6MJ3 - chains A and C of the 3 polymer chains in the assembly; structure by X-ray diffraction, 3.80 A resolution.

== Chain A ==
Molecule: Igg1 Fc
From: Macaca mulatta
UniProtKB: F6RL33 (F6RL33_MACMU); residues 224-447 here correspond to UniProt positions 170-393 (UniProt number = residue number - 54)
Chain sequence (224 residues; row label = number of the first residue in the row):
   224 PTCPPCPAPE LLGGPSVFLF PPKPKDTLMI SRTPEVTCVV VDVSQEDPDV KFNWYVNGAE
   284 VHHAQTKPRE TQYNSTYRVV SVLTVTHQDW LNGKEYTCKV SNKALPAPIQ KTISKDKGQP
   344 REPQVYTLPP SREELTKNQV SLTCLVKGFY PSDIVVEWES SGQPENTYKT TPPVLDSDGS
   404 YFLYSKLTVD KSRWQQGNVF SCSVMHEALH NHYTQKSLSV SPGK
Unresolved in the structure: 224-236, 444-447
Disulfides: Cys-261/Cys-321, Cys-367/Cys-425
Covalent attachments: glycan linked to Asn-297
What the authors report for this chain:
  - post-translational modification sites: Asn-297

== Chain C ==
Molecule: Low affinity immunoglobulin gamma Fc region receptor III
From: Macaca mulatta
UniProtKB: A3RFZ7 (FCGR3_MACMU); residues 0-191 here correspond to UniProt positions 18-209 (UniProt number = residue number + 18)
Chain sequence (192 residues; each row starts with the number of its first residue; numbering starts at 0):
     0 MRAEDLPKAV VFLEPQWYRV LEKDSVTLKC QGAYSPEDQS TRWFHNESLI SSQTSSYFIA
    60 AARVNNSGEY RCQTSLSTLS DPVQLEVHIG WLLLQAPRWV FKEEESIHLR CHSWKNTLLH
   120 KVTYLQNGKG RKYFHQNSDF YIPKATLKDS GSYFCRGLIG SKNVSSETVQ ITITQDLAVS
   180 SISSFFPPGY QV
Unresolved in the structure: 0-2, 172-191
Construct notes: engineered mutation Gln-38 (Asn56 in A3RFZ7), Gln-169 (Asn187 in A3RFZ7)
Swiss-Prot annotation at these positions:
  - site: Ala-177, Val-178 (Cleavage)
Disulfides: Cys-29/Cys-71, Cys-110/Cys-154
Covalent attachments: N-acetylglucosamine (NAG) linked to Asn-45, Asn-162
What the authors report for this chain:
  - post-translational modification sites: Asn-64, Asn-162
  - binding site for N-acetylglucosamine: Lys-120, Tyr-132, Arg-155
  - mutagenesis - I158V: decreased binding to Mm IgG
  - mutagenesis - I158V: decreased signaling in response to ADCC

== How chain A and chain C interact ==
Residue-residue contacts - 13 pairs, chain A then chain C:
  Gly-237(A) / Lys-120(C)
  Ser-239(A) / Lys-120(C)  hydrogen bond
  Asp-265(A) / Lys-120(C)  salt bridge
  Asp-265(A) / His-134(C)
  Val-266(A) / His-134(C)
  Ser-267(A) / Tyr-132(C)
  Ser-267(A) / His-134(C)
  Asn-297(A) / Tyr-132(C)
  Ser-298(A) / Arg-130(C)
  Ser-298(A) / Lys-131(C)
  Ser-298(A) / Tyr-132(C)
  Thr-299(A) / Tyr-132(C)
  Ala-327(A) / His-134(C)
Other interface residues (no listed pair), chain A (11 interface residues in all): Pro-238, Tyr-296
Other interface residues (no listed pair), chain C (7 interface residues in all): Thr-122, Gly-129

== Overview ==
The interface between chain A and chain C involves 11 residues on one side and 7 on the other; the contacts
include 1 hydrogen bond and 1 salt bridge. Polar pairs include Asp-265(A)/Lys-120(C) and
Ser-239(A)/Lys-120(C). From the paper: a binding site for N-acetylglucosamine at Lys-120(C), Tyr-132(C) and
Arg-155(C); I158V of chain C reduces binding to Mm IgG.
Here chain A is Igg1 Fc and chain C is Low affinity immunoglobulin gamma Fc region receptor III, both from
Macaca mulatta. Entry 6MJ3 (CRYSTAL STRUCTURE OF RHESUS MACAQUE (MACACA MULATTA) IGG1 Fc Fragment-Fc-GAMMA
RECEPTOR III complex) was determined by X-ray diffraction (same publication as 7KCZ and 6MJO).
